PDB entry 6CQR | X-ray diffraction, 3.04 A resolution | chains A and E of the 5 polymer chains in the assembly

Chain A:
Name: HLA class II histocompatibility antigen, DR alpha chain
Organism: Homo sapiens
UniProtKB: P01903 (DRA_HUMAN); residues 1-182 here correspond to UniProt positions 26-207 (UniProt number = residue number + 25)
Amino-acid sequence (182 residues; each row starts with the number of its first residue):
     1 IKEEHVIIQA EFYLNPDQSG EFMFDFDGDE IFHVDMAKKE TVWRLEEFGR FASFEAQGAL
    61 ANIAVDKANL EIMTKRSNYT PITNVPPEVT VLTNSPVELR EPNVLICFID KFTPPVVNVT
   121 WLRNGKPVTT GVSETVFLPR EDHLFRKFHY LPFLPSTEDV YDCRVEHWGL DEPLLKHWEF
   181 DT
Disordered / not traced: 1-2, 182
Sequence notes: conflict T182 (Ala207 in P01903)
Curated features (UniProtKB/Swiss-Prot):
  - region: E179 to D181 (Connecting peptide)
  - site: Q9 (Self- and pathogen-derived peptide antigen), G49 (Self-peptide antigen), F51 (Self- and pathogen-derived peptide antigen), A52 (Self-peptide antigen), S53 (Self- and pathogen-derived peptide antigen), E55 (Pathogen-derived peptide antigen), N62 (Self- and pathogen-derived peptide antigen), N69 (Pathogen-derived peptide antigen), R76 (Self- and pathogen-derived peptide antigen)
  - glycosylation (N-linked (GlcNAc...) asparagine): N78, N118
Disulfide bonds: C107-C163
Covalently attached groups: N-acetylglucosamine (NAG) linked to N118

Chain E:
Name: F24 beta chain
Organism: Homo sapiens
Amino-acid sequence (245 residues; numbered 1 to 260; 15 numbers in that range are skipped by the numbering (no residue carries them; nothing is unmodelled there); the number before each row is that of its first residue):
     1 EPEVTQTPSH QVTQMGQEVI LRCVPISNHL Y
    39 FYWYRQILGQ KVEFLVSFYN NEI
    66 SEKSEIFDDQ FSVERPDG
    85 SNFTLKIRST KLEDSAMYFC ASSRLAGGM
   117 DEQFFGPGTR LTVLEDLKNV FPPEVAVFEP SEAEISHTQK ATLVCLATGF YPDHVELSWW
   177 VNGKEVHSGV CTDPQPLKEQ PALNDSRYAL SSRLRVSATF WQNPRNHFRC QVQFYGLSEN
   237 DEWTQDRAKP VTQIVSAEAW GRAD
Disulfide bonds: C23-C104, C161-C226

How chain A and chain E interact:
Contacting residue pairs (8; chain A residue first):
  Q57(A) - S66(E)  hydrogen bond
  Q57(A) - E67(E)
  A64(A) - Y57(E)
  V65(A) - Y57(E)
  V65(A) - A110(E)  hydrophobic
  K67(A) - E60(E)  salt bridge
  A68(A) - Y57(E)
  A68(A) - N58(E)
Other interface residues (no listed pair), chain A (7 interface residues in all): E55, A61
Other interface residues (no listed pair), chain E (7 interface residues in all): Y31

Summary:
The chain A/chain E interface involves 7 residues from each chain, with 1 hydrogen bond and 1 salt bridge.
Polar contacts include K67(A)-E60(E) and Q57(A)-S66(E). Covalently linked N-acetylglucosamine: at N118(A).
Here chain A is HLA class II histocompatibility antigen, DR alpha chain and chain E is F24 beta chain, both
from Homo sapiens. Entry 6CQR (Crystal structure of F24 TCR -DR1-RQ13 peptide complex) was determined by X-ray
diffraction (same publication as 6CPH, 6CPL, 6CPN, 6CPO, 6CQJ, 6CQL, 6CQN and 6CQQ).
